PDB entry 7DST | electron microscopy, 3.10 A resolution | chains B and C of the 5 polymer chains in the assembly

== Chain B ==
Protein: VP2 of O type FMDV capsid
Organism: Foot-and-mouth disease virus
Sequence (206 residues; numbered 13 to 218; the number before each row is that of its first residue):
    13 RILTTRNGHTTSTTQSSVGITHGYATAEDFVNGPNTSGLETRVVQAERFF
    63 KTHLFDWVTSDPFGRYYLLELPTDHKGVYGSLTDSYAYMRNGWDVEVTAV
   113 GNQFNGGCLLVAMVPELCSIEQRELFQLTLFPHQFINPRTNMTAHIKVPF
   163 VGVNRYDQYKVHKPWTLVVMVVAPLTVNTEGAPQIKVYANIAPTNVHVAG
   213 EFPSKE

== Chain C ==
Protein: VP3 of O type FMDV capsid
Organism: Foot-and-mouth disease virus
Sequence (219 residues; numbered 1 to 219; the number before each row is that of its first residue):
     1 GIFPVACSDGYGGLVTTDPKTADPVYGKVFNPPRNMLPGRFTNLLDVAEA
    51 CPTFLHFDGDVPYVTTKTDSDRVLAQFDLSLAAKHMSNTFLAGLAQYYTQ
   101 YSGTVNLHFMFTGPTDAKARYMIAYAPPGMEPPKTPEAAAHCIHAEWDTG
   151 LNSKFTFSIPYLSAADYAYTASDAAETTNVQGWVCLFQITHGKAEGDALV
   201 VLASAGKDFELRLPVDARQ

== Interface between chain B and chain C ==
Pairs across the interface (45):
  Asn-47(B) with Tyr-161(C); Leu-162(C); Ser-163(C), hydrogen bond (side chain-backbone); Ala-164(C), hydrogen bond (side chain-backbone); Ala-165(C); Asp-166(C)
  Thr-48(B) with Tyr-161(C); Leu-162(C)
  Ser-49(B) with Tyr-161(C), hydrogen bond (side chain-backbone)
  Leu-51(B) with Ile-143(C), hydrophobic
  Asp-96(B) with Met-130(C)
  Ala-99(B) with Pro-127(C), hydrophobic; Pro-128(C)
  Tyr-100(B) with Pro-128(C); Leu-162(C); Ser-163(C); Ala-164(C)
  Asn-166(B) with Ala-164(C); Ala-165(C)
  Arg-167(B) with Ala-164(C); Asp-166(C), salt bridge
  Tyr-168(B) with Ala-164(C)
  Ala-211(B) with Leu-162(C), hydrophobic
  Gly-212(B) with Pro-127(C); Leu-162(C)
  Glu-213(B) with Pro-127(C); His-141(C); Cys-142(C); Ile-143(C)
  Phe-214(B) with Pro-128(C); Gly-129(C); Met-130(C), hydrophobic; His-141(C); Cys-142(C)
  Pro-215(B) with Met-130(C); Glu-131(C); Pro-133(C), hydrophobic; Ala-138(C); Cys-142(C)
  Ser-216(B) with Ala-138(C); His-141(C)
  Lys-217(B) with Met-130(C)
  Glu-218(B) with Thr-135(C); Ala-138(C); His-141(C), salt bridge
Also at the interface, not in a pair above, chain B (20 interface residues in all): Pro-46, Gln-170
Also at the interface, not in a pair above, chain C (20 interface residues in all): Lys-134, Pro-160, Val-180

== In short ==
Chain B and chain C each contribute 20 residues to their interface; the contacts include 3 hydrogen bonds and
2 salt bridges. Among the polar pairs are Arg-167(B)/Asp-166(C), Glu-218(B)/His-141(C) and
Asn-47(B)/Ser-163(C).
Here chain B is VP2 of O type FMDV capsid and chain C is VP3 of O type FMDV capsid, both from Foot-and-mouth
disease virus. Entry 7DST (FMDV capsid in complex with M170 Nab) was determined by electron microscopy
together with 7DSS from the same study.
